PDB entry 8ZLX | X-ray diffraction, 2.50 A resolution | chains c and A of the 8 polymer chains in the assembly

== Chain c ==
Molecule: Serine/threonine-protein phosphatase with EF-hands 2
From: Mus musculus
Notes: EC 3.1.3.16
Reference sequence: O35385 (PPE2_MOUSE); residues 7-24 here correspond to UniProt positions 22-39 (UniProt number = residue number + 15)
Chain sequence (24 residues; numbered 1 to 24; the number before each row is that of its first residue):
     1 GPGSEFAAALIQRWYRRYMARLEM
Unresolved in the structure: 23-24
Sequence notes: expression tag (1-6)

== Chain A ==
Molecule: Calmodulin (CaM)
From: Mus musculus
Reference sequence: A0A7N4P457 (A0A7N4P457_SARHA); residues 7-155 here correspond to UniProt positions 30-178 (UniProt number = residue number + 23)
Chain sequence (155 residues; each row starts with the number of its first residue):
     1 GPGSEFMADQLTEEQIAEFKEAFSLFDKDGDGTITTKELGTVMRSLGQNP
    51 TEAELQDMINEVDADGNGTIDFPEFLTMMARKMKDTDSEEEIREAFRVFD
   101 KDGNGYISAAELRHVMTNLGEKLTDEEVDEMIREADIDGDGQVNYEEFVQ
   151 MMTAK
Unresolved in the structure: 1-4, 154-155
Sequence notes: expression tag (1-6)

== Chain c / chain A interface ==
Residue-residue contacts - 17 pairs, chain c then chain A:
  P2(c) with V98(A)
  F6(c) with E91(A); E94(A); A95(A); V98(A), hydrophobic
  L10(c) with E91(A)
  R13(c) with K82(A), hydrogen bond (side chain-backbone); M83(A); D85(A); T86(A); E94(A), salt bridge
  W14(c) with T86(A); E91(A), hydrogen bond
  R16(c) with Q15(A); M83(A)
  R17(c) with K84(A), hydrogen bond (side chain-backbone); T86(A), hydrogen bond
Interface residues without a listed pair, chain c (10 interface residues in all): G3, Q12, A20
Interface residues without a listed pair, chain A (11 interface residues in all): E54

== Summary ==
Chain c and chain A form an interface of 10 and 11 residues respectively; the contacts include 4 hydrogen
bonds and 1 salt bridge. Polar pairs include R13(c)-E94(A), R13(c)-K82(A) and W14(c)-E91(A).
Chain c is Serine/threonine-protein phosphatase with EF-hands 2 and chain A is Calmodulin (CaM), both from Mus
musculus; the structure, Crystal Structure of mPPEF2 IQ motif/apo-CaM Complex, was determined by X-ray
diffraction together with 8ZLW from the same study.
